PDB entry 4PRH | X-ray diffraction, 2.50 A resolution | chains A and E of the 5 polymer chains in the assembly

# Chain A
Molecule: MHC class I antigen
Source organism: Homo sapiens
UniProt: C5MK56 (C5MK56_HUMAN); residues 2-275 here correspond to UniProt positions 26-299 (UniProt number = residue number + 24)
Chain sequence (272 residues; numbered 2 to 275; 2 numbers in that range are skipped by the numbering (no residue carries them; nothing is unmodelled there); the number before each row is that of its first residue):
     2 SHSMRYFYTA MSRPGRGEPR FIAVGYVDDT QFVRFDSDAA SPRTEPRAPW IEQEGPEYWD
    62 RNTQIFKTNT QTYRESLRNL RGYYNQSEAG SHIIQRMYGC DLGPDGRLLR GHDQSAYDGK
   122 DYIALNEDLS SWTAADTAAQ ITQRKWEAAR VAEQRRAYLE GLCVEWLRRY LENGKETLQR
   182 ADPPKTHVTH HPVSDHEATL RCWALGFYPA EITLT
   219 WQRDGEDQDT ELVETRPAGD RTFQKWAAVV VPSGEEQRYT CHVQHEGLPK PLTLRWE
Unresolved in the structure: 190-200, 219-225, 245-258
Disulfides: Cys101-Cys164
From the paper describing this entry:
  - contacts within the chain: Tyr74-Arg97 (hydrogen bond), Arg97-Asp114 (hydrogen bond)
  - conformationally variable residues (side-chain flip): Arg97

# Chain E
Molecule: TK3 TCR beta chain
Source organism: Homo sapiens
Chain sequence (243 residues; row label = number of the first residue in the row; note: 13 numbers in that range are skipped by the numbering (no residue carries them; nothing is unmodelled there); numbers below 1 keep their minus sign (His-1 is residue -1)):
    -1 HMDSGVTQTP KHLITATGQR VTLRCSPRSG DLS
    39 VYWYQQSLDQ GLQFLIQYYN GEE
    66 RAKGNIL
    74 ERFSAQQF
    83 PDLHSELNLS SLELGDSALY FCASSARSGE LFFGEGSRLT VLEDLKNVFP PEVAVFEPSE
   143 AEISHTQKAT LVCLATGFYP DHVELSWWVN GKEVHSGVCT DPQPLKEQPA LNDSRYALSS
   203 RLRVSATFWQ NPRNHFRCQV QFYGLSENDE WTQDRAKPVT QIVSAEAWGR AD
Unresolved in the structure: -1 to 1
Disulfides: Cys23-Cys104, Cys155-Cys220

# How chain A and chain E interact
Pairs across the interface - 9 pairs, chain A then chain E:
  Thr69(A) with Arg66(E)
  Gln72(A) with Glu60(E); Glu61(E); Arg66(E)
  Glu76(A) with Tyr57(E); Asn58(E), hydrogen bond
  Ala149(A) with Arg109(E); Ser110(E)
  Ala150(A) with Arg109(E)
Also at the interface, not in a pair above, chain A (7 interface residues in all): Thr73, Arg151

# In short
The chain A/chain E interface involves 7 residues from each chain, with 1 hydrogen bond. The hydrogen-bonded
pair is Glu76(A)-Asn58(E). From the paper: conformational variability at Arg97(A); contacts within the chain
involving Tyr74(A), Arg97(A) and Asp114(A).
Chain A is MHC class I antigen and chain E is TK3 TCR beta chain, both from Homo sapiens; the structure,
Crystal structure of TK3 TCR-HLA-B*35:08-HPVG-D5 complex, was determined by X-ray diffraction (same
publication as 4PR5, 4PRA, 4PRB, 4PRD, 4PRE, 4PRI, 4PRN and 4PRP).
